PDB entry 1G20 | X-ray diffraction, 2.20 A resolution | chains B and F of the 8 polymer chains in the assembly

== Chain B ==
Protein: Nitrogenase molybdenum-iron protein beta chain
Source organism: Azotobacter vinelandii
Notes: EC 1.18.6.1
UniProtKB: P07329 (NIFK_AZOVI); aligned to UniProt positions 1-523 over residues 1-523 (the alignment contains insertions or deletions, so no single offset holds)
Sequence (523 residues; row label = number of the first residue in the row):
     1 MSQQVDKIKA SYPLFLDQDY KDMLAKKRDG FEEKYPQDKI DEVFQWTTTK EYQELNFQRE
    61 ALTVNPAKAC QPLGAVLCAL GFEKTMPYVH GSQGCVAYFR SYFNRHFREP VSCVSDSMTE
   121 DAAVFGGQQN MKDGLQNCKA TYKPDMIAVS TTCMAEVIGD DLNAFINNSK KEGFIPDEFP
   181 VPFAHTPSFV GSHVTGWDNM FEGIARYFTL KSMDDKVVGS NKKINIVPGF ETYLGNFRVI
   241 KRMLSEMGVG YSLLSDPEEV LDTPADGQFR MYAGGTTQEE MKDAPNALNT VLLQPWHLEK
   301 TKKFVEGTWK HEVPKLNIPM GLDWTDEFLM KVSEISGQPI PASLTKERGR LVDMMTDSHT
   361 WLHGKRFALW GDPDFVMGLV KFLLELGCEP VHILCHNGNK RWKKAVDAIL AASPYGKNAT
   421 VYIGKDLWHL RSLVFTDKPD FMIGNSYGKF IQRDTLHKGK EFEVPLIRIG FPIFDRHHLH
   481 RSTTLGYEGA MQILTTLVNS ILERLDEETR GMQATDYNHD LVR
Unresolved in the structure: 1
Bound ions: fe(8)-S(7) cluster Fe: Cys-70, Cys-95, Cys-153, Ser-188 (shared with 3 residues of chain A); Ca2+ site 1: Arg-108, Glu-109 (shared with 2 residues of chain D); Ca2+ site 2: Asp-353, Asp-357 (shared with 2 residues of chain D)
Small-molecule neighbours: fe(8)-S(7) cluster (CLF): Cys-70, Pro-72, Ser-92, Gly-94, Cys-95, Tyr-98, Phe-99, Thr-152, Cys-153, Ser-188
UniProt features mapped onto this chain:
  - binding site ([8Fe-7S] cluster): Cys-70, Cys-95, Cys-153, Ser-188

== Chain F ==
Protein: Nitrogenase iron protein
Source organism: Azotobacter vinelandii
Notes: EC 1.18.6.1
UniProtKB: P00459 (NIFH1_AZOVI); residue numbers follow UniProt; this construct covers 1-126, 128-289
Sequence (289 residues; numbered 0 to 289; 1 number in that range is skipped by the numbering (no residue carries it; nothing is unmodelled there); the number before each row is that of its first residue; numbering starts at 0):
     0 MAMRQCAIYG KGGIGKSTTT QNLVAALAEM GKKVMIVGCD PKADSTRLIL HSKAQNTIME
    60 MAAEAGTVED LELEDVLKAG YGGVKCVESG GPEPGVGCAG RGVITAINFL EEEGAYEDDL
   120 DFVFYDV
   128 GDVVCGGFAM PIRENKAQEI YIVCSGEMMA MYAANNISKG IVKYANSGSV RLGGLICNSR
   188 NTDREDELII ALANKLGTQM IHFVPRDNVV QRAEIRRMTV IEYDPKAKQA DEYRALARKV
   248 VDNKLLVIPN PITMDELEEL LMEFGIMEVE DESIVGKTAE EV
Unresolved in the structure: 0-1, 50-54, 187-190, 272-289
Bound ions: 4Fe-4S cluster Fe: Cys-97, Cys-132 (shared with 2 residues of chain E)
Small-molecule neighbours: 4Fe-4S cluster (SF4): Cys-97, Ala-98, Gly-99, Val-131, Cys-132, Phe-135

== Interface between chain B and chain F ==
Pairs across the interface - 19 pairs, chain B then chain F:
  Glu-156(B) / Arg-100(F)  salt bridge
  Glu-156(B) / Ile-103(F)
  Ile-158(B) / Gly-133(F)  hydrogen bond (backbone-backbone)
  Ile-158(B) / Gly-134(F)
  Gly-159(B) / Ile-103(F)
  Gly-159(B) / Gly-133(F)
  Gly-159(B) / Arg-140(F)  hydrogen bond (backbone-side chain)
  Asp-160(B) / Arg-140(F)
  Asp-161(B) / Arg-140(F)  salt bridge
  Asp-161(B) / Tyr-171(F)
  Asn-163(B) / Glu-141(F)
  Ala-164(B) / Ser-174(F)
  Asn-167(B) / Glu-141(F)
  Asn-167(B) / Ser-174(F)
  Asn-168(B) / Asn-173(F)
  Asn-168(B) / Ser-174(F)
  Lys-171(B) / Asn-173(F)
  His-185(B) / Arg-140(F)
  Phe-189(B) / Arg-100(F)
Interface residues without a listed pair, chain B (14 interface residues in all): Val-157, Pro-187
Interface residues without a listed pair, chain F (12 interface residues in all): Cys-97, Cys-132, Lys-170

== Overview ==
14 residues of chain B and 12 residues of chain F are in contact; the contacts include 2 hydrogen bonds and 2
salt bridges. Among the polar pairs are Glu-156(B)/Arg-100(F), Asp-161(B)/Arg-140(F) and
Gly-159(B)/Arg-140(F). Ligands of chain B: fe(8)-S(7) cluster. Bound to chain F: 4Fe-4S cluster.
Chain B is Nitrogenase molybdenum-iron protein beta chain and chain F is Nitrogenase iron protein, both from
Azotobacter vinelandii; the structure, Mgatp-bound and nucleotide-free structures of a nitrogenase protein
complex between leu127del-Fe protein and the mofe protein, was determined by X-ray diffraction, deposited
together with 1G21.
